PDB entry 6ZJA | electron microscopy, 2.00 A resolution | chains O and P of the 24 polymer chains in the assembly

# Chain O
Protein: Urease subunit alpha
From: Helicobacter pylori
Notes: EC 3.5.1.5
Reference sequence: A0A293SGE9 (A0A293SGE9_HELPX); numbering as in UniProt (aligned over 1-238)
Sequence (238 residues; row label = number of the first residue in the row):
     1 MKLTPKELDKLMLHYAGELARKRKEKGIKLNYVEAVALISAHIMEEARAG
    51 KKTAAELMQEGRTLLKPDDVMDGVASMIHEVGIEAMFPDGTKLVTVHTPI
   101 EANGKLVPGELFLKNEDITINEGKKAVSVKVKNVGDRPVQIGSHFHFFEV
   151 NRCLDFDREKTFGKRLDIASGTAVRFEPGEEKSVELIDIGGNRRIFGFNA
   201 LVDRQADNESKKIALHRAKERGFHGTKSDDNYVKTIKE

# Chain P
Protein: Urease subunit beta
From: Helicobacter pylori
Notes: EC 3.5.1.5
Reference sequence: A0A086RWB6 (A0A086RWB6_HELPX); residues 1-569 here = UniProt positions 1-569
Sequence (569 residues; row label = number of the first residue in the row):
     1 MKKISRKEYVSMYGPTTGDKVRLGDTDLIAEVEHDYTIYGEELKFGGGKT
    51 LREGMSQSNNPSKEELDLIITNALIVDYTGIYKADIGIKDGKIAGIGKGG
   101 NKDMQDGVKNNLSVGPATEALAGEGLIVTAGGIDTHIHFISPQQIPTAFA
   151 SGVTTMIGGGTGPADGTNATTITPGRRNLKWMLRAAEEYSMNLGFLAKGN
   201 TSNDASLADQIEAGAIGFKIHEDWGTTPSAINHALDVADKYDVQVAIHTD
   251 TLNEAGCVEDTMAAIAGRTMHTFHTEGAGGGHAPDIIKVAGEHNILPAST
   301 NPTIPFTVNTEAEHMDMLMVCHHLDKSIKEDVQFADSRIRPQTIAAEDTL
   351 HDMGIFSITSSDSQAMGRVGEVITRTWQTADKNKKEFGRLKEEKGDNDNF
   401 RIKRYLSKYTINPAIAHGISEYVGSVEVGKVADLVLWSPAFFGVKPNMII
   451 KGGFIALSQMGDANASIPTPQPVYYREMFAHHGKAKYDANITFVSQAAYD
   501 KGIKEELGLERQVLPVKNCRNITKKDMQFNDTTAHIEVNPETYHVFVDGK
   551 EVTSKPANKVSLAQLFSIF
Modified residues: K219 (lysine nz-carboxylic acid; KCX)
Ion coordination: Ni2+ site 1: H136, H138, K219, D362; Ni2+ site 2: K219, H248, H274 (together with bound)
Residues lining bound ligands: bound (DJM; 2-{[1-(3,5-dimethylphenyl)-1H-imidazol-2-yl]sulfanyl}-N-hydroxyacetamide): A169, K219, H221, D223, H248, H274, A278, G279, M317, L318, C321, H322, R338, D362, A365, M366
What the authors report for this chain:
  - binding site for bound: H221, C321, H322, I467
  - post-translational modification sites: K219

# Chain O / chain P interface
Pairs across the interface (119; chain O residue first):
  K6(O) with N464(P)
  D9(O) with P472(P); Y474(P), hydrogen bond; R476(P), salt bridge
  K10(O) with D462(P), salt bridge; Q471(P)
  M12(O) with Y474(P), hydrophobic
  L19(O) with I568(P), hydrophobic; F569(P), hydrophobic
  R23(O) with I568(P), hydrogen bond (side chain-backbone); F569(P)
  N31(O) with Q564(P), hydrogen bond (side chain-backbone); L565(P); S567(P), hydrogen bond (side chain-backbone); I568(P)
  Y32(O) with F441(P); L565(P), hydrogen bond (backbone-backbone)
  V33(O) with K445(P); F566(P); I568(P), hydrophobic
  E34(O) with I568(P)
  V36(O) with Q471(P)
  S40(O) with Q471(P)
  M71(O) with Q564(P); L565(P)
  D72(O) with L565(P)
  V74(O) with L565(P), hydrophobic
  M77(O) with F441(P), hydrophobic; F566(P), hydrophobic
  G82(O) with P470(P); Q471(P), hydrogen bond (backbone-backbone)
  I83(O) with P470(P); Q471(P)
  E84(O) with N464(P); A465(P); S466(P), hydrogen bond
  L93(O) with S466(P); I467(P), hydrophobic
  V107(O) with R22(P), hydrogen bond (backbone-side chain)
  P108(O) with G24(P); A440(P)
  G109(O) with R22(P); G24(P), hydrogen bond (backbone-backbone); P439(P); A440(P)
  E110(O) with K20(P); V21(P); R22(P), salt bridge
  L111(O) with V10(P), hydrophobic; K20(P); V21(P), hydrophobic
  F112(O) with D19(P); K20(P), hydrogen bond (backbone-backbone); R22(P); I29(P), hydrophobic
  L113(O) with V10(P), hydrophobic; D19(P)
  K114(O) with R6(P); G18(P); D19(P), hydrogen bond (backbone-side chain)
  E116(O) with R6(P), hydrogen bond (backbone-side chain)
  D117(O) with I4(P); S5(P)
  I118(O) with K2(P); K3(P); I4(P), hydrogen bond (backbone-backbone); R6(P); Y39(P), hydrophobic
  T119(O) with K2(P); K3(P), hydrogen bond; Y39(P)
  I120(O) with M1(P); K2(P), hydrogen bond (backbone-backbone); Y39(P); G40(P)
  N121(O) with M1(P); Y39(P), hydrogen bond (backbone-backbone); G40(P)
  E122(O) with Y39(P)
  G123(O) with M1(P)
  K124(O) with M1(P), hydrogen bond (backbone-backbone)
  G142(O) with G48(P)
  S143(O) with T50(P)
  H144(O) with G40(P); E41(P), salt bridge; T50(P); M55(P)
  F145(O) with M55(P), hydrophobic
  R165(O) with G40(P); E41(P), salt bridge
  D167(O) with M1(P), hydrogen bond (side chain-backbone); K2(P)
  A169(O) with M12(P), hydrophobic; Y13(P)
  S170(O) with Y13(P), hydrogen bond (backbone-side chain); G40(P); E42(P), hydrogen bond (side chain-backbone); K44(P); T50(P)
  G171(O) with K49(P); T50(P)
  T172(O) with M12(P)
  I189(O) with M104(P), hydrophobic
  G190(O) with D103(P); M104(P); Q105(P)
  G191(O) with K102(P); Q105(P); D106(P), hydrogen bond (backbone-side chain)
  N192(O) with K102(P), hydrogen bond (backbone-backbone); D103(P)
  R193(O) with D103(P), hydrogen bond (backbone-backbone)
  R194(O) with D103(P), hydrogen bond (backbone-backbone); M104(P)
  F196(O) with G54(P); N59(P), hydrogen bond (backbone-side chain); N60(P)
  F198(O) with G54(P); M55(P), hydrophobic
Other interface residues (no listed pair), chain O (60 interface residues in all): L13, V81, L106, I195, G197
Other interface residues (no listed pair), chain P (62 interface residues in all): K7, Y9, P15, T16, T17, D25, L43, R52, E53

# Overview
60 residues of chain O face 62 of chain P across their interface; the contacts include 25 hydrogen bonds and 5
salt bridges. Among the polar pairs are D9(O)-R476(P), K10(O)-D462(P) and E110(O)-R22(P). Chain P binds bound.
The paper reports a binding site for bound at H221(P), C321(P) and H322(P) among others; a modification site
at K219(P).
Chain O is Urease subunit alpha and chain P is Urease subunit beta, both from Helicobacter pylori; the
structure, Helicobacter pylori urease with inhibitor bound in the active site, was determined by electron
microscopy, deposited together with 6QSU.
